5XWC - chain A; structure by X-ray diffraction, 1.75 A resolution.

# Chain A
Molecule: Glutamate dehydrogenase
Source organism: Aspergillus niger
Reference sequence: B6V7E4 (B6V7E4_ASPNG); residue numbers follow UniProt; this construct covers 1-460
Chain sequence (460 residues; each row starts with the number of its first residue):
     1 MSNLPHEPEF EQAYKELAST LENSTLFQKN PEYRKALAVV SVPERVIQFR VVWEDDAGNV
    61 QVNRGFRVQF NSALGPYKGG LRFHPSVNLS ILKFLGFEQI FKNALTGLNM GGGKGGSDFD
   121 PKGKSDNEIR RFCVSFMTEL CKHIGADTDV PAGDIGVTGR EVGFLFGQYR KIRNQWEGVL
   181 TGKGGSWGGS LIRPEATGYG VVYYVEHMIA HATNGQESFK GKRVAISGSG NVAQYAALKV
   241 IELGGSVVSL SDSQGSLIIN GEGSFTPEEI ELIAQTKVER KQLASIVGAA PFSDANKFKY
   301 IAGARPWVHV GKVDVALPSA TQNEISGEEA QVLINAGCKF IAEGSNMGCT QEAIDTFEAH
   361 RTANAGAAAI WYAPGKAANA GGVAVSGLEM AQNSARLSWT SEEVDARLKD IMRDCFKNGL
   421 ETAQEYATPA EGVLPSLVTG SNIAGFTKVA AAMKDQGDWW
Unresolved in the structure: 1
Small-molecule neighbours:
  - (2Z)-2-iminopentanedioic acid (2IT): Lys-78, Gly-79, Gly-80, Gln-99, Lys-102, Lys-114, Ala-152, Gly-153, Asp-154, Thr-181, Arg-193, Asn-346, Asn-379, Gly-382, Val-383, Ser-386
  - (2Z)-2-iminopentanedioic acid / (2S)-2-azanyl-2-oxidanyl-pentanedioic acid: Lys-78, Gly-79, Gly-80, Gln-99, Lys-102, Lys-114, Ala-152, Gly-153, Asp-154, Thr-181, Arg-193, Asn-346, Asn-379, Gly-382, Val-383, Ser-386
  - (2S)-2-azanyl-2-oxidanyl-pentanedioic acid (8GL): Lys-78, Gly-79, Gly-80, Gln-99, Lys-102, Lys-114, Ala-152, Gly-153, Asp-154, Thr-181, Arg-193, Asn-346, Gly-382, Val-383, Ser-386
  - NADP (NAP; NADP nicotinamide-adenine-dinucleotide phosphate): Arg-82, His-84, Leu-95, Lys-102, Lys-122, Asp-154, Ile-155, Gly-156, Arg-193, Thr-197, Gly-228, Ser-229, Gly-230, Asn-231, Val-232, Ser-251, Asp-252, Ser-253, Lys-277, Gln-282, Ser-319, Ala-320, Thr-321, Gly-344, Ser-345, Asn-346, Asn-379, Gly-382
From the paper describing this entry:
  - binding site for (2Z)-2-iminopentanedioic acid: Gly-153, Asp-154
  - binding site for (2S)-2-azanyl-2-oxidanyl-pentanedioic acid: Lys-114
  - conformationally variable residues (side-chain flip): Lys-114, Gly-153
  - binding site for NADP: Lys-277
  - catalytic residues: Lys-114, Asp-154 (proposed by the authors, not directly observed)
  - mutagenesis - R82Q (165-fold): decreased catalytic activity
  - catalytic residues: Arg-82
  - specificity-determining residues: Lys-122, Ser-253, Lys-277, Gln-282

# Summary
Chain A binds NADP, (2S)-2-azanyl-2-oxidanyl-pentanedioic acid, (2Z)-2-iminopentanedioic acid and
(2Z)-2-iminopentanedioic acid / (2S)-2-azanyl-2-oxidanyl-pentanedioic acid. From the paper: catalytic residues
Lys-114, Asp-154 and Arg-82; R82Q reduces catalytic activity.
Chain A is Glutamate dehydrogenase (Aspergillus niger); the structure, Crystal Structure of Aspergillus niger
Glutamate Dehydrogenase Complexed With Alpha-iminoglutarate, 2-amino-2-hydroxyglutarate and NADP, was
determined by X-ray diffraction (same publication as 5XVI, 5XVV, 5XVX and 5XW0).
